4CLB - chain A; structure by X-ray diffraction, 1.60 A resolution.

Chain A:
Molecule: Bromodomain-containing protein 4
Organism: Homo sapiens
Notes: fragment: n-terminal bromodomain, residues 44-168
UniProt: O60885 (BRD4_HUMAN); residues 44-168 here = UniProt positions 44-168
Sequence (127 residues; numbered 42 to 168; the number before each row is that of its first residue):
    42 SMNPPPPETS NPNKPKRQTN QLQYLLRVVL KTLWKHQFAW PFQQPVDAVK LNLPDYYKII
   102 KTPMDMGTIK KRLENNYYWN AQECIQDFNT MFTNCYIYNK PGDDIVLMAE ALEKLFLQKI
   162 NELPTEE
Differences from the reference sequence: expression tag (42-43)
Curated features (UniProtKB/Swiss-Prot):
  - site: N140 (Acetylated histone binding)
  - cross-link: K99 (Glycyl lysine isopeptide (Lys-Gly) (interchain with G-Cter in SUMO2))
  - natural variant: D145 (D145G: Found in a patient with a neurodevelopmental syndrome; uncertain significance)
  - mutagenesis: N140 (N140A: Abolishes binding to acetylated histones)
Residues lining bound ligands: 83T (propan-2-yl N-[(2S,4R)-1-ethanoyl-2-methyl-6-[4-(methylaminomethyl)phenyl]-3,4-dihydro-2H-quinolin-4-yl]carbamate): W81, P82, F83, Q85, V87, L92, L94, Y97, C136, Y139, N140, D145, I146, M149

Summary:
Chain A binds compound 83T. From UniProt: one mutagenesis site.
Chain A is Bromodomain-containing protein 4 (Homo sapiens); the structure, N-terminal bromodomain of human
BRD4 with ibet-295, was determined by X-ray diffraction (same publication as 4CL9).
